8FLU - chains B and G of the 6 polymer chains in the assembly; structure by electron microscopy, 2.76 A resolution.

[Chain B]
Protein: Guanine nucleotide-binding protein G(I)/G(S)/G(T) subunit beta-1
Source organism: Homo sapiens
UniProtKB: P62873 (GBB1_HUMAN); residue numbers follow UniProt; this construct covers 2-340
Sequence (340 residues; row label = number of the first residue in the row):
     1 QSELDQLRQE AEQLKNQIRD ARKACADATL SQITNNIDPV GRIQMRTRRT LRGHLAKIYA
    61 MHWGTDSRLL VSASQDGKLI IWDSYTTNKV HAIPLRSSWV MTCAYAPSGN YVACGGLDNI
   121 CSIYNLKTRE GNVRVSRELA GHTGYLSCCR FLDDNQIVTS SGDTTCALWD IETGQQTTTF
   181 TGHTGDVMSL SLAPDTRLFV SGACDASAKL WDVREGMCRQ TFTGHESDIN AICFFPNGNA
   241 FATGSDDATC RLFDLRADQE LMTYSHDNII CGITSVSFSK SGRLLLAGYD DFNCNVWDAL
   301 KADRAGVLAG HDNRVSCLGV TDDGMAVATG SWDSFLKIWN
Unresolved in the structure: 1-3
Construct notes: expression tag (1)

[Chain G]
Protein: Guanine nucleotide-binding protein G(I)/G(S)/G(O) subunit gamma-2
Source organism: Homo sapiens
UniProtKB: P59768 (GBG2_HUMAN); residues 5-62 here = UniProt positions 5-62
Sequence (58 residues; row label = number of the first residue in the row):
     5 NTASIAQARK LVEQLKMEAN IDRIKVSKAA ADLMAYCEAH AKEDPLLTPV PASENPFR
Unresolved in the structure: 5-7

[How chain B and chain G interact]
Residue-residue contacts (76):
  Leu4(B) with Ser8(G)
  Leu7(B) with Ile9(G); Ala12(G), hydrophobic; Arg13(G); Val16(G)
  Glu10(B) with Val16(G)
  Ala11(B) with Leu19(G), hydrophobic
  Leu14(B) with Val16(G); Leu19(G), hydrophobic; Lys20(G)
  Gln17(B) with Ala23(G)
  Ile18(B) with Leu19(G)
  Cys25(B) with Arg27(G); Ile28(G); Lys29(G), hydrogen bond (backbone-side chain); Val30(G), hydrogen bond (backbone-backbone)
  Ala26(B) with Lys29(G); Val30(G), hydrophobic
  Asp27(B) with Lys29(G)
  Leu30(B) with Ala34(G), hydrophobic
  Ile33(B) with Ala34(G), hydrophobic
  Val40(B) with Leu51(G), hydrophobic
  Ile43(B) with Leu51(G)
  Met45(B) with Leu50(G), hydrophobic
  Arg48(B) with Phe61(G)
  Arg49(B) with Pro60(G); Phe61(G), hydrogen bond (side chain-backbone)
  Ser84(B) with Phe61(G)
  Tyr85(B) with Pro60(G); Phe61(G), hydrophobic
  Cys218(B) with Gln18(G), hydrogen bond (backbone-side chain)
  Arg219(B) with Glu22(G)
  Gln220(B) with Ile25(G)
  Thr221(B) with Glu22(G), hydrogen bond
  Phe235(B) with Tyr40(G), hydrophobic; Cys41(G), hydrophobic
  Pro236(B) with Tyr40(G), hydrogen bond (backbone-side chain)
  Asn237(B) with Asp36(G), hydrogen bond; Leu37(G); Tyr40(G)
  Asn239(B) with Asp36(G)
  Ala240(B) with Leu37(G), hydrophobic
  Leu252(B) with Leu37(G), hydrophobic
  Asp254(B) with Ala33(G)
  Arg256(B) with Arg27(G); Ile28(G), hydrogen bond (backbone-backbone); Asp36(G), salt bridge
  Ala257(B) with Val30(G), hydrophobic
  Asp258(B) with Ile25(G); Arg27(G), salt bridge
  Gln259(B) with Val30(G)
  Leu261(B) with Val30(G), hydrophobic; Leu37(G), hydrophobic
  Ser279(B) with Asp48(G), hydrogen bond; Leu50(G)
  Lys280(B) with Glu47(G), salt bridge; Asp48(G)
  Ser281(B) with Tyr40(G); Cys41(G); His44(G); Asp48(G), hydrogen bond
  Arg283(B) with Leu51(G)
  Leu300(B) with Cys41(G), hydrophobic
  Val320(B) with Leu50(G), hydrophobic
  Asp323(B) with Pro49(G)
  Gly324(B) with Asp48(G); Pro49(G); Leu50(G)
  Met325(B) with Pro49(G), hydrophobic; Leu50(G); Asn59(G); Pro60(G)
  Ala326(B) with Phe61(G), hydrophobic
  Val327(B) with Leu50(G), hydrophobic
  Ile338(B) with Phe61(G), hydrophobic
  Asn340(B) with Phe61(G)
Also at the interface, not in a pair above, chain B (59 interface residues in all): Ala21, Arg22, Ala28, Ile37, Trp63, Lys209, Met217, Gly282, Leu284, Leu286, Trp339
Also at the interface, not in a pair above, chain G (37 interface residues in all): Met21, Asp26, Met38, Glu42, Ala45, Glu58, Arg62

[Overview]
The interface between chain B and chain G involves 59 residues on one side and 37 on the other; the contacts
include 10 hydrogen bonds and 3 salt bridges. Among the polar pairs are Arg256(B)-Asp36(G), Asp258(B)-Arg27(G)
and Lys280(B)-Glu47(G).
Here chain B is Guanine nucleotide-binding protein G(I)/G(S)/G(T) subunit beta-1 and chain G is Guanine
nucleotide-binding protein G(I)/G(S)/G(O) subunit gamma-2, both from Homo sapiens. Entry 8FLU (Human PTH1R in
complex with LA-PTH and Gs) was determined by electron microscopy, deposited together with 8FLQ, 8FLR, 8FLS
and 8FLT.
